PDB entry 7ZCX | electron microscopy, 3.10 A resolution | chain AAA

Chain AAA:
Name: S-layer protein A
Source organism: Sulfolobus acidocaldarius
Reference sequence: Q4J6E5 (SLAA_SULAC); residues 1-1424 here = UniProt positions 1-1424
Amino-acid sequence (1424 residues; row label = number of the first residue in the row):
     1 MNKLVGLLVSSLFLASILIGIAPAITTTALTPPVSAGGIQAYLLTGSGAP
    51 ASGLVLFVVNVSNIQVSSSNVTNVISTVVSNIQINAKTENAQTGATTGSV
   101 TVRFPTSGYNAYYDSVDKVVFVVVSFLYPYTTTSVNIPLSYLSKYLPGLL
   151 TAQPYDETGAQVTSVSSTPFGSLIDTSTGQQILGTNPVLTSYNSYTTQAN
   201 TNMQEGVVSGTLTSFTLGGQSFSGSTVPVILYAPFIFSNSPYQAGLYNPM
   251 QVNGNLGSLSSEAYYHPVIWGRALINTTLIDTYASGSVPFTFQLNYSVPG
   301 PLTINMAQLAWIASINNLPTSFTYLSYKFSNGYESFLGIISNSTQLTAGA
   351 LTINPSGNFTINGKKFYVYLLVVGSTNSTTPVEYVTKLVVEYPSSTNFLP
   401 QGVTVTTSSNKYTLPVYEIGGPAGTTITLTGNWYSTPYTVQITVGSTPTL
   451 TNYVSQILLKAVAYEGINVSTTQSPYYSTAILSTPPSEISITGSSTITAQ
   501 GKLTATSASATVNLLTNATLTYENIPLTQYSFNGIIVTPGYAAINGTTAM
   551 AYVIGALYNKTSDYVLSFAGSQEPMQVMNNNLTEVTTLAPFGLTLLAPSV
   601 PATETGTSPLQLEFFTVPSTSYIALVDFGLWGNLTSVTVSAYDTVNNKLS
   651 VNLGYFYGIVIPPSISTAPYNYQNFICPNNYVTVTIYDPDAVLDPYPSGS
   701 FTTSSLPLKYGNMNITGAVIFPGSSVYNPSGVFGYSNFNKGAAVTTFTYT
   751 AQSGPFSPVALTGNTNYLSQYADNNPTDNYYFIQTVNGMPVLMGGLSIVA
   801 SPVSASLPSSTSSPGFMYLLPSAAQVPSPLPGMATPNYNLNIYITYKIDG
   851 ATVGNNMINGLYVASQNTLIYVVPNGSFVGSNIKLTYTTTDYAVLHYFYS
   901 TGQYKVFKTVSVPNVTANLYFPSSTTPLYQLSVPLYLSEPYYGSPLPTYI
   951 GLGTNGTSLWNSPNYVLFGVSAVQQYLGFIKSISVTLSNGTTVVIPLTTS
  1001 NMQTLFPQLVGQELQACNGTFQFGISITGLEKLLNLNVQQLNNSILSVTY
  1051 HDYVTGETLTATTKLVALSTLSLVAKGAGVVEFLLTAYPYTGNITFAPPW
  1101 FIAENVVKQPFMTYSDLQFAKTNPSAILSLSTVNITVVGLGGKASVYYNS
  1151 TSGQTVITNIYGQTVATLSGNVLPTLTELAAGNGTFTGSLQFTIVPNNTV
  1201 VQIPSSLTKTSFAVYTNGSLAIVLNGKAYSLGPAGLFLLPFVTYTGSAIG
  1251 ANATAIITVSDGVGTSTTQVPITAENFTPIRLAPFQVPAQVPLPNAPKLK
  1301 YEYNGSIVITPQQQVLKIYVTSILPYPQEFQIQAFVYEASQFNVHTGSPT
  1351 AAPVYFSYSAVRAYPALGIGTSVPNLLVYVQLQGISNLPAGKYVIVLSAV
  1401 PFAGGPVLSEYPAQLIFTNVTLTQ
Not modelled in the structure: 1-29, 1070-1424
Cystine bridges: C677-C1017
Covalent attachments: N-acetylglucosamine (NAG) linked to N60, N70, N342, N468, N559, N714, N955, N989, N1018; glycan linked to N276, N295, N358, N377, N517, N545, N581, N633, N875, N914
Ligand contacts: 6-deoxy-6-sulfo-beta-D-glucopyranose (YZT): V993, L1034, N1035
UniProt features mapped onto this chain:
  - glycosylation (N-linked (GlcNAc...) asparagine): N60, N70, N276, N295, N342, N358, N377, N468, N517, N545, N559, N581, N633, N714, N875, N914, N955, N989, N1018, N1042 and 8 more in UniProt

Summary:
Bound to chain AAA: 6-deoxy-6-sulfo-beta-D-glucopyranose. N-acetylglucosamine is covalently linked to N60,
N70, N342, N468, N559 and N714 and 3 more.
Chain AAA is S-layer protein A (Sulfolobus acidocaldarius); the structure, S-layer protein SlaA from
Sulfolobus acidocaldarius at pH 4.0, was determined by electron microscopy (same publication as 8QOX, 8QP0,
8AN2 and 8AN3).
